PDB entry 9C6O | electron microscopy, 2.77 A resolution | chains B and A

# Chain B
Protein: MOW15-22 rbd
Sequence (320 residues; row label = number of the first residue in the row):
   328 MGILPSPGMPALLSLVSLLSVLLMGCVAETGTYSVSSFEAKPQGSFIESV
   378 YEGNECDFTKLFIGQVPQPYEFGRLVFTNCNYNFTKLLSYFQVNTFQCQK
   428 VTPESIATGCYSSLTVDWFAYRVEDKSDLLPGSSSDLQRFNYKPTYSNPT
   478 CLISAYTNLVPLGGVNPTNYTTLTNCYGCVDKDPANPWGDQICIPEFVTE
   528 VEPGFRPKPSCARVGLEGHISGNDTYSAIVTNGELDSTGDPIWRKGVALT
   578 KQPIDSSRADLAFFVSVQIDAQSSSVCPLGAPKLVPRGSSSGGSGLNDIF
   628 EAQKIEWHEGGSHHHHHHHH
Not modelled in the structure: 328-385, 405-409, 434-439, 488-490, 595-647
Disulfides: Cys425-Cys478, Cys503-Cys538, Cys506-Cys520
Covalent attachments: N-acetylglucosamine (NAG) linked to Asn496, Asn550

# Chain A
Protein: Pteronotus davyi ACE2 ectodomain
From: Pteronotus davyi
Sequence (768 residues; numbered -6 to 761; the number before each row is that of its first residue; numbers below 1 keep their minus sign (Met-6 is residue -6)):
    -6 MPMGSLQPLATLYLLGMLVASVLAQILTEDEKAKEFLEKFDLEAEKLYHQ
    44 SSLASWNYNTNITEENVKKMNEADREWSTFYENMTKIAKNYNLSQITDDK
    94 VKRQLQALQQNGLSEDENKRLNNILNEMSTIYSTGKVCKPNNPQQCLLLA
   144 TGLEDIMQYSKDYDERLWAWEGWRSQVGKQLRPLYEKYVDLKNEMAREKN
   194 YEDYGDYWRGDYETDGKEDYAYSRNQLIDDVERTFEEIKPLYEHLHAYVR
   244 TKLMDAYPSRISPTGCLPAHLLGDMWGRFWTNLYDLTVPYGEKPTIDVTA
   294 AMINQSWDAEKIFKEAEKFFMSVGLFNMTQGFWNNSMLTKPDDGREVVCH
   344 PTAWDLGNNDFRIKMCTKVTMDDFLTAHHEMGHIQYDMAYAKQPFLLRNG
   394 ANEGFHEAVGEIMSLSAATPKHLKDLGLLAQNYPEDYETEINFLLKQALN
   444 IVGTLPFTYMLEKWRWMVFKGQIPKDQWTKKWWEMKRDIVGVVEPVPHDE
   494 TYCDAASLFHVANDYSFIRYYTRTIFQFQFQEALCRTAQHTGPLHKCDIS
   544 NSTAAGEKLLKMLELGKSQPWTFALENIVGERKINVRPLLDYFRPLFNWL
   594 KEQNSNSFVGWRTDWSPYVDQSIKVRISLKSALGDKAYEWNDNEMYFFQS
   644 SVAYAMRVYFSNFKNQTTPFGVENVQVRNLKPRVSFNFFVTSPKNVSDII
   694 PRSEVVEAIRMSRGRINDAFRLDDNSLEFLGLVPRGSSSGGSGLNDIFEA
   744 QKIEWHEGGSHHHHHHHH
Not modelled in the structure: -6 to 20, 104-109, 336-337, 611-761
Disulfides: Cys131-Cys139, Cys342-Cys359, Cys528-Cys540
Covalent attachments: N-acetylglucosamine (NAG) linked to Asn54, Asn76, Asn85, Asn297, Asn320, Asn327, Asn544
What the authors report for this chain:
  - mutagenesis - Y430N: abolished binding to MOW15-22 rbd (chain B)

# How chain B and chain A interact
Contacting residue pairs - 27 pairs, chain B then chain A:
  Gly505(B) with Tyr430(A)
  Val507(B) with Tyr283(A); Tyr430(A), hydrophobic; Glu431(A); Trp592(A)
  Asp508(B) with Tyr283(A), hydrogen bond (backbone-side chain); Glu431(A)
  Lys509(B) with Gln596(A)
  Pro511(B) with Pro282(A)
  Ile519(B) with Trp592(A); Glu595(A); Gln596(A)
  Ile521(B) with Pro588(A), hydrophobic
  Glu523(B) with Pro536(A); Arg587(A); Pro588(A); Asn591(A), hydrogen bond
  Phe524(B) with Tyr430(A), hydrophobic; Glu433(A); Ile434(A), hydrophobic; Pro588(A), hydrophobic
  Thr526(B) with Tyr430(A), hydrogen bond
  Asp563(B) with Lys286(A), salt bridge; Asp429(A)
  Ser564(B) with Pro427(A); Asp429(A), hydrogen bond
  Arg571(B) with Tyr430(A), hydrogen bond
Other interface residues (no listed pair), chain B (18 interface residues in all): Cys506, Cys520, Pro522, Thr565, Ile569
Other interface residues (no listed pair), chain A (18 interface residues in all): Glu428, His538
The authors on this interface:
  - specific contacts: Lys509(B)-Glu595(A), Glu523(B)-Asn591(A) (hydrogen bond), Asp563(B)-Lys286(A) (salt bridge), Arg571(B)-Tyr430(A) (hydrogen bond)
  - interface residues, chain B: Gly505(B), Val507(B), Ile521(B), Phe524(B), Asp563(B)

# Summary
Chain B and chain A each contribute 18 residues to their interface, with 5 hydrogen bonds and 1 salt bridge.
Among the polar pairs are Asp563(B)-Lys286(A), Asp508(B)-Tyr283(A) and Glu523(B)-Asn591(A). The authors report
a contact between Lys509(B) and Glu595(A); hydrogen bonds between Glu523(B) and Asn591(A) and Arg571(B) and
Tyr430(A); a salt bridge between Asp563(B) and Lys286(A). The paper reports that Y430N of chain A abolishes
binding to MOW15-22 rbd (chain B); interface residues Gly505(B), Val507(B) and Ile521(B) among others.
Chain B is MOW15-22 rbd and chain A is Pteronotus davyi ACE2 ectodomain (Pteronotus davyi); the structure,
Merbecovirus MOW15-22 Spike glycoprotein RBD bound to the P. davyi ACE2, was determined by electron
microscopy, deposited together with 9DAK and 8ZUF.
